PDB entry 5B5N | X-ray diffraction, 3.30 A resolution | chains 1 and 2 of the 36 polymer chains in the assembly

[Chain 1]
Molecule: LH1 alpha polypeptide
Organism: Thermochromatium tepidum
UniProt: D2Z0P2 (D2Z0P2_THETI); numbering as in UniProt (aligned over 1-61)
Amino-acid sequence (61 residues; row label = number of the first residue in the row):
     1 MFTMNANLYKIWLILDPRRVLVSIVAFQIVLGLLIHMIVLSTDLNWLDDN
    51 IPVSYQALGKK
Disordered / not traced: 1
Ion coordination: barium ion site 1: Asn45, Asp49 (shared with 1 residue of chain 3); barium ion site 2: Tyr55, Gln56 (shared with 3 residues of chain Y)
Small-molecule neighbours:
  - bacteriochlorophyll a (BCL), molecule 1: Ile24, Phe27, Ile35
  - bacteriochlorophyll a (BCL), molecule 2: Val25, Gln28, Ile29, His36, Val39, Leu44, Trp46
  - bacteriochlorophyll a (BCL), molecule 3: Gln28, Leu31, Gly32, Ile35, His36, Val39, Leu44
  - spirilloxanthin (CRT), molecule 1: Asn7, Leu8, Lys10, Ile11, Leu13, Ile14
  - spirilloxanthin (CRT), molecule 2: Leu21, Ile24, Phe27, Gln28, Leu31, Leu34, Ile35, Ile38
  - spirilloxanthin (CRT), molecule 3: Ile29, Gly32, Leu33, His36, Met37, Leu40

[Chain 2]
Molecule: LH1 beta polypeptide
Organism: Thermochromatium tepidum
UniProt: D2Z0P1 (D2Z0P1_THETI); residues 0-46 here correspond to UniProt positions 1-47 (UniProt number = residue number + 1)
Amino-acid sequence (47 residues; numbered 0 to 46; the number before each row is that of its first residue; numbering starts at 0):
     0 MAEQKSLTGLTDDEAKEFHAIFMQSMYAWFGLVVIAHLLAWLYRPWL
Disordered / not traced: 0-6
Small-molecule neighbours:
  - bacteriochlorophyll a (BCL), molecule 1: Trp28, Leu31, Val32, Ala35, His36, Ala39
  - bacteriochlorophyll a (BCL), molecule 2: Trp28, Phe29, Val32, Val33, His36, Trp40, Trp45
  - spirilloxanthin (CRT): Leu9, Glu13, Glu16, Phe17, Ile20, Phe21, Ser24, Met25, Trp28

[Interface between chain 1 and chain 2]
Residue-residue contacts - 18 pairs, chain 1 then chain 2:
  Met4(1) - Met22(2)  hydrophobic
  Leu8(1) - His18(2)  hydrogen bond (backbone-side chain)
  Tyr9(1) - Asp11(2)  hydrogen bond
  Tyr9(1) - Ala14(2)
  Tyr9(1) - Lys15(2)
  Tyr9(1) - His18(2)
  Lys10(1) - Asp11(2)  salt bridge
  Trp12(1) - Thr7(2)  hydrogen bond (backbone-side chain)
  Trp12(1) - Ala14(2)
  Trp12(1) - Phe17(2)  hydrophobic
  Trp12(1) - His18(2)  hydrogen bond
  Leu13(1) - Thr7(2)
  Leu13(1) - Asp11(2)
  Pro17(1) - Phe17(2)  hydrophobic
  Gln28(1) - Trp28(2)  hydrogen bond
  Asn45(1) - Arg43(2)  hydrogen bond (backbone-side chain)
  Trp46(1) - Arg43(2)
  Asp49(1) - Arg43(2)  salt bridge
Other interface residues (no listed pair), chain 1 (14 interface residues in all): Ile11, Leu21, Leu44
Other interface residues (no listed pair), chain 2 (13 interface residues in all): Leu9, Thr10, Phe21, Trp45

[Overview]
Chain 1 and chain 2 form an interface of 14 and 13 residues respectively; the contacts include 6 hydrogen
bonds and 2 salt bridges. Polar contacts include Lys10(1)-Asp11(2), Asp49(1)-Arg43(2) and Leu8(1)-His18(2).
Chain 1 is LH1 alpha polypeptide and chain 2 is LH1 beta polypeptide, both from Thermochromatium tepidum; the
structure, Crystal structure of the Ba-substituted LH1-RC complex from Tch. tepidum, was determined by X-ray
diffraction, deposited together with 5B5M.
